Entry 5C0J (X-ray diffraction, 1.64 A resolution); this record covers chains A and C of the 3 polymer chains in the assembly.

== Chain A ==
Protein: HLA class I histocompatibility antigen, A-2 alpha chain
Organism: Homo sapiens
Notes: fragment: resdieus 25-300
UniProtKB: P01892 (1A02_HUMAN); residues 1-276 here correspond to UniProt positions 25-300 (UniProt number = residue number + 24)
Chain sequence (277 residues; numbered 0 to 276; the number before each row is that of its first residue; numbering starts at 0):
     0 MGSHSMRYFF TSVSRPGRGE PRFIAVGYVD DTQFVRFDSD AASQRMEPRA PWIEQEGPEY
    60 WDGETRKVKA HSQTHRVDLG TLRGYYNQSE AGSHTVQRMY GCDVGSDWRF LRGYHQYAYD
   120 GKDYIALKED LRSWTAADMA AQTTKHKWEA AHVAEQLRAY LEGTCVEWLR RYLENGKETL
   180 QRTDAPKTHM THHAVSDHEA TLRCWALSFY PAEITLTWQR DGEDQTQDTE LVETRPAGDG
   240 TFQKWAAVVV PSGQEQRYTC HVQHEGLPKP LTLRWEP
Sequence notes: initiating methionine (0)
Cystine bridges: C101-C164, C203-C259

== Chain C ==
Protein: Marker peptide
Chain sequence (10 residues; row label = number of the first residue in the row):
     1 RQFGPDWIVA

== Interface between chain A and chain C ==
Residue-residue contacts (42):
  M5(A) - R1(C)
  Y7(A) - R1(C)  hydrogen bond (side chain-backbone)
  Y7(A) - Q2(C)
  F9(A) - Q2(C)
  M45(A) - Q2(C)
  E63(A) - R1(C)
  E63(A) - Q2(C)  hydrogen bond
  R65(A) - P5(C)
  K66(A) - R1(C)
  K66(A) - Q2(C)  hydrogen bond (side chain-backbone)
  K66(A) - F3(C)
  K66(A) - G4(C)
  V67(A) - Q2(C)
  A69(A) - P5(C)
  H70(A) - W7(C)
  T73(A) - W7(C)  hydrogen bond (side chain-backbone)
  T73(A) - I8(C)
  T73(A) - V9(C)
  V76(A) - V9(C)  hydrophobic
  D77(A) - V9(C)
  D77(A) - A10(C)  hydrogen bond (side chain-backbone)
  T80(A) - A10(C)
  Y84(A) - A10(C)  hydrogen bond (side chain-backbone)
  R97(A) - W7(C)
  Y99(A) - Q2(C)
  Y99(A) - F3(C)  hydrogen bond (side chain-backbone)
  Y99(A) - W7(C)  hydrophobic
  H114(A) - W7(C)
  T143(A) - A10(C)  hydrogen bond (side chain-backbone)
  K146(A) - A10(C)  hydrogen bond (side chain-backbone)
  W147(A) - I8(C)
  W147(A) - V9(C)  hydrogen bond (side chain-backbone)
  W147(A) - A10(C)
  V152(A) - I8(C)  hydrophobic
  Q155(A) - F3(C)
  L156(A) - F3(C)  hydrophobic
  Y159(A) - R1(C)  hydrogen bond (side chain-backbone)
  Y159(A) - Q2(C)
  Y159(A) - F3(C)
  T163(A) - R1(C)
  W167(A) - R1(C)
  Y171(A) - R1(C)  hydrogen bond (side chain-backbone)
Interface residues without a listed pair, chain A (31 interface residues in all): Y59, A150, E166

== In short ==
31 residues of chain A face 9 of chain C across their interface; the contacts include 12 hydrogen bonds. Polar
pairs include Y7(A)-R1(C), E63(A)-Q2(C) and K66(A)-Q2(C).
Chain A is HLA class I histocompatibility antigen, A-2 alpha chain (Homo sapiens) and chain C is Marker
peptide; the structure, HLA-A02 carrying RQFGPDWIVA, was determined by X-ray diffraction (same publication as
5C07, 5C08, 5C09, 5C0A, 5C0B, 5C0C and 6 further entries).
